Entry 7X3T (electron microscopy, 5.40 A resolution (low resolution: residue-level contacts below are approximate; hydrogen-bond / salt-bridge calls are withheld)); this record covers chains J and V of the 20 polymer chains in the assembly.

# Chain J
Molecule: 354-nt DNA strand
Sequence (354 nucleotides; numbered -29 to 324; the number before each row is that of its first residue; numbers below 1 keep their minus sign (DC-29 is residue -29)):
   -29 CACAGGAAACAGCTATGACCATGATTACGCTCAGGATGTATATATCTGAC
    21 ACGTGCCTGGAGACTAGGGAGTAATCCCCTTGGCGGTTAAAACGCGGGGG
    71 ACAGCGCGTACGTGCGTTTAAGCGGTGCTAGAGCTGTCTACGACCAATTG
   121 AGCGGCCTCGGCACCGGGATTCTCCAGGTCGAGCTTCTCGACAAGCTTCA
   171 GGATGTATATATCTGACACGTGCCTGGAGACTAGGGAGTAATCCCCTTGG
   221 CGGTTAAAACGCGGGGGACAGCGCGTACGTGCGTTTAAGCGGTGCTAGAG
   271 CTGTCTACGACCAATTGAGCGGCCTCGGCACCGGGATTCTCCAGGGTACC
   321 GCGG
Unresolved in the structure: -29 to -26, 314-324

# Chain V
Protein: ISWI chromatin-remodeling complex ATPase ISW1
Source organism: Saccharomyces cerevisiae S288C
Notes: EC 3.6.4.-
UniProtKB: P38144 (ISW1_YEAST); residue numbers follow UniProt; this construct covers 69-1129
Amino-acid sequence (1062 residues; row label = number of the first residue in the row):
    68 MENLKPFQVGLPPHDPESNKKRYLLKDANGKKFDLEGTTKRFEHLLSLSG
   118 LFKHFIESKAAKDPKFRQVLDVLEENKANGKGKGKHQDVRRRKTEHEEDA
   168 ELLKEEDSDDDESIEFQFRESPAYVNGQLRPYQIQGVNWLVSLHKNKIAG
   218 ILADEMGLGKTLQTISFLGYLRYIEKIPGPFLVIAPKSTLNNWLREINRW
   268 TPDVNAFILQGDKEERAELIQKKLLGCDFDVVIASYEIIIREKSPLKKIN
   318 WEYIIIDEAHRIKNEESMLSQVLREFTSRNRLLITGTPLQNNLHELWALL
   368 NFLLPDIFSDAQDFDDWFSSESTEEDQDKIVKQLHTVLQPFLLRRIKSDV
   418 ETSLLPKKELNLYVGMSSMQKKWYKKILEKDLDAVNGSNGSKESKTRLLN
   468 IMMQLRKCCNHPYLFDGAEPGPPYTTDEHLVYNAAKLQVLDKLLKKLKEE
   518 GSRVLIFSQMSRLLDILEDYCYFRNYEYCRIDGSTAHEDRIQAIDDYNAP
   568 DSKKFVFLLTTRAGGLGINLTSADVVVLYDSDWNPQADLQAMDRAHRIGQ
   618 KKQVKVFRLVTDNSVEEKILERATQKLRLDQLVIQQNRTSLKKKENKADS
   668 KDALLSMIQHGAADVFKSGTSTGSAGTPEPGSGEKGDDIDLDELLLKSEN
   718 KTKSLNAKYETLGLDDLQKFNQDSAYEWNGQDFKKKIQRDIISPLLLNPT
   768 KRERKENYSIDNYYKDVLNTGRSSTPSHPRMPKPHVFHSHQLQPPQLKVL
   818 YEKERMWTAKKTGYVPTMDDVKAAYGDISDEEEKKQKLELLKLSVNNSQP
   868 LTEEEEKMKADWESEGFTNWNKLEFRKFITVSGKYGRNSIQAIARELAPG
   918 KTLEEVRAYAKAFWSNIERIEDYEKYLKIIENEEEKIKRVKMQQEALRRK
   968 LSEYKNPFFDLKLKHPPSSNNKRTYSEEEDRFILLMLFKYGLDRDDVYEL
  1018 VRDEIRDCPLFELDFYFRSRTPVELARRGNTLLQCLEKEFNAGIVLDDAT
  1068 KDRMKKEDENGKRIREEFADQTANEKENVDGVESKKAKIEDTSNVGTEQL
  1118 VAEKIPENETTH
Unresolved in the structure: 68-100, 128-129, 144-183, 449-459, 658-764, 772-794, 1076-1129
Construct notes: initiating methionine (68)
Small-molecule neighbours:
  - ADP (adenosine-5'-diphosphate): Gln195, Leu196, Arg197, Gln200, Met223, Gly224, Leu225, Gly226, Lys227, Thr228, Leu229, Asn259, Glu263, Arg266, Trp267, Gly584, Asn586, Arg614, Ile615
  - beryllium trifluoride (BEF): Met223, Gly224, Lys227, Asp324, Glu325, Gly584, Ile585, Gln607, Arg614
Curated features (UniProtKB/Swiss-Prot):
  - motif: Asp324 to His327 (DEAH box)
  - binding site (ATP): Asp221 to Thr228
  - modified residue: Thr694 (Phosphothreonine), Ser846 (Phosphoserine)
  - mutagenesis: Lys227 (K227A: Abolishes ATPase activity)
What the authors report for this chain:
  - mutagenesis - R769E, R771E: decreased catalytic activity on 100N100 mononucleosomes

# Interface between chain J and chain V
Pairs across the interface - 29 pairs, chain J then chain V:
  DC2(J) with Leu890(V)
  DT51(J) with Leu466(V)
  DG52(J) with Leu466(V)
  DG53(J) with Lys474(V); Met527(V); Arg579(V)
  DC54(J) with Gln526(V); Met527(V); Ser528(V); Arg529(V); Arg579(V)
  DG55(J) with Asp549(V); Gly550(V); Ser551(V); Thr577(V); Ala580(V)
  DG56(J) with Lys254(V); Glu304(V); Gly550(V); Ser551(V); Arg557(V)
  DT57(J) with Lys254(V); Glu304(V); Arg308(V); Ser551(V)
  DT58(J) with Lys280(V); Arg283(V); Arg308(V)
  DA59(J) with Lys280(V)
Other interface residues (no listed pair), chain V (22 interface residues in all): Gln277, Asp279, Asn467

# Summary
10 residues of chain J face 22 of chain V across their interface. Ligands of chain V: ADP and beryllium
trifluoride. Curated annotation (UniProt) lists 8 ATP-binding residues and one mutagenesis site on chain V.
From the paper: R769E and R771E of chain V reduce catalytic activity on 100N100 mononucleosomes.
Chain J is a 354-nt DNA strand and chain V is ISWI chromatin-remodeling complex ATPase ISW1 (Saccharomyces
cerevisiae S288C); the structure, Cryo-EM structure of ISW1a-dinucleosome, was determined by electron
microscopy together with 7X3V, 7X3W and 7X3X from the same study.
